Entry 7WD7 (electron microscopy, 3.50 A resolution); this record covers chains B and c of the 9 polymer chains in the assembly.

[Chain B]
Name: Spike glycoprotein
From: Severe acute respiratory syndrome coronavirus 2
UniProtKB: P0DTC2 (SPIKE_SARS2); residue numbers follow UniProt; this construct covers 1-241, 245-1206
Sequence (1258 residues; numbered 1 to 1261; 3 numbers in that range are skipped by the numbering (no residue carries them; nothing is unmodelled there); the number before each row is that of its first residue):
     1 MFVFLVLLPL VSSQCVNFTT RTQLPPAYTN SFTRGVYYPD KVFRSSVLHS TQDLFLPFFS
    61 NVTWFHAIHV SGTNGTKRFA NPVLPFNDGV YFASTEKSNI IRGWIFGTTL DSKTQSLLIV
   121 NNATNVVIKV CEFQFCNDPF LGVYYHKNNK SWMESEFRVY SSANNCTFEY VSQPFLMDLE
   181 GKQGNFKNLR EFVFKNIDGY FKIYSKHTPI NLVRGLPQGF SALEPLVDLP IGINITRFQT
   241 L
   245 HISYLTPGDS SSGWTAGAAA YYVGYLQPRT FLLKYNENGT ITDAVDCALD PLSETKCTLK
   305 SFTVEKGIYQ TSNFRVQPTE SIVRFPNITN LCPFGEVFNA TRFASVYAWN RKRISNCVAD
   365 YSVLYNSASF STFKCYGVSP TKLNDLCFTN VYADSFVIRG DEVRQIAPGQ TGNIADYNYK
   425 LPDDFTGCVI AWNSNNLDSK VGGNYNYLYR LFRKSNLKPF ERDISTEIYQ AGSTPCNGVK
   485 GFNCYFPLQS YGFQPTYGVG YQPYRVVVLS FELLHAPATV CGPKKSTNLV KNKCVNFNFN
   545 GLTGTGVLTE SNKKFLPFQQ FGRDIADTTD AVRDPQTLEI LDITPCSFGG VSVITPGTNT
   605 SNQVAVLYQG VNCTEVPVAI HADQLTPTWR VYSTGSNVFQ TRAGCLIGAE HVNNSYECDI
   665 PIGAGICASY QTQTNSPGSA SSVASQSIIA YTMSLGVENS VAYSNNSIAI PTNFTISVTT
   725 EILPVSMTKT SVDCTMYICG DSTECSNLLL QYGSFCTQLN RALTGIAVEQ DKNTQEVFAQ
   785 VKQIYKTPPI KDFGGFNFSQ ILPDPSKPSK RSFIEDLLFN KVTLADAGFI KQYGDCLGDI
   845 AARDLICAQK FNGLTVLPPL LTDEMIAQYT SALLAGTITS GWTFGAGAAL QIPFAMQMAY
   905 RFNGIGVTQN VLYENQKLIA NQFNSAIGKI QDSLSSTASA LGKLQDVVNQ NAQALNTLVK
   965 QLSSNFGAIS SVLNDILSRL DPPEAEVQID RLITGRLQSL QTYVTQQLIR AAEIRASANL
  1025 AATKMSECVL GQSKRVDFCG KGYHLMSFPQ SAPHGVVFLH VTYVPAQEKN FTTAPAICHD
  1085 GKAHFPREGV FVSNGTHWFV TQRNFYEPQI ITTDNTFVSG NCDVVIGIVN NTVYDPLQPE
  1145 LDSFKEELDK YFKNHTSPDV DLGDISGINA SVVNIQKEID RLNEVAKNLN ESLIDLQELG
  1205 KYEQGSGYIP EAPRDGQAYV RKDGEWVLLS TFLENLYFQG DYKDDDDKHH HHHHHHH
Not modelled in the structure: 1-13, 70-76, 248-254, 621-640, 677-688, 828-847, 1162-1261
Disulfides: Cys131-Cys166, Cys291-Cys301, Cys336-Cys361, Cys379-Cys432, Cys480-Cys488, Cys538-Cys590, Cys617-Cys649, Cys662-Cys671, Cys738-Cys760, Cys743-Cys749, Cys1032-Cys1043, Cys1082-Cys1126
Sequence notes: variant Phe18 (Leu in P0DTC2), Ala80 (Asp in P0DTC2), Gly215 (Asp in P0DTC2), Ile246 (Arg in P0DTC2), Asn417 (Lys in P0DTC2), Lys484 (Glu in P0DTC2), Tyr501 (Asn in P0DTC2), Gly614 (Asp in P0DTC2), Gly682 (Arg in P0DTC2), Ser683 (Arg in P0DTC2), Ser685 (Arg in P0DTC2), Val701 (Ala in P0DTC2), Pro986 (Lys in P0DTC2), Pro987 (Val in P0DTC2); expression tag (1207-1261)
Curated features (UniProtKB/Swiss-Prot):
  - region: Asn280 to Cys301 (Putative superantigen), Arg403 to Asp405 (Integrin-binding motif), Asn448 to Phe456 (Immunodominant HLA epitope recognized by the CD8+), Pro681, Ala684 (Putative superantigen), Ser816 to Tyr837 (Fusion peptide 1), Lys835 to Phe855 (Fusion peptide 2), Asp1163 to Glu1202 (Heptad repeat 2)
  - site: Arg815, Ser816 (Cleavage)
  - glycosylation: Asn17 (N-linked (GlcNAc...) (complex) asparagine), Asn61 (N-linked (GlcNAc...) (hybrid) asparagine), Asn74 (N-linked (GlcNAc...) (complex) asparagine), Asn122 (N-linked (GlcNAc...) (hybrid) asparagine), Asn149 (N-linked (GlcNAc...) (complex) asparagine), Asn165 (N-linked (GlcNAc...) (complex) asparagine), Asn234 (N-linked (GlcNAc...) (high mannose) asparagine), Asn282 (N-linked (GlcNAc...) (complex) asparagine), Thr323 (O-linked (GalNAc) threonine), Ser325 (O-linked (HexNAc...) serine), Asn331 (N-linked (GlcNAc...) (complex) asparagine), Asn343 (N-linked (GlcNAc...) (complex) asparagine), Asn603 (N-linked (GlcNAc...) (hybrid) asparagine), Asn616 (N-linked (GlcNAc...) (complex) asparagine), Asn657 (N-linked (GlcNAc...) (complex) asparagine), Thr676 (O-linked (GlcNAc...) threonine), Thr678 (O-linked (GlcNAc...) threonine), Asn709 (N-linked (GlcNAc...) (high mannose) asparagine), Asn717 (N-linked (GlcNAc...) (hybrid) asparagine), Asn801 (N-linked (GlcNAc...) (hybrid) asparagine) and 6 more in UniProt
  - natural variant: Leu5 (L5F: In strain: Iota/B.1.526), Ser13 (S13I: In strain: Epsilon/B.1.427/B.1.429), Phe18 (L18F: In strain: Beta/B.1.351, Gamma/P.1 and 1 more; this construct carries the variant), Thr19 (T19I: In strain: Omicron/BQ.1.1, Omicron/XBB.1.5 and 1 more; T19R: In strain: Delta/B.1.617.2, Omicron/BA.2 and 4 more), Thr20 (T20N: In strain: Gamma/P.1), Leu24 to Ala27 (sequence variant, change not given here; In strain: Omicron/BA.2, Omicron/BA.2.12.1 and 6 more), Pro26 (P26S: In strain: Gamma/P.1), Gln52 (Q52H: In strain: Omicron/EG.5.1), Ala67 (A67V: In strain: Eta/B.1.525, Omicron/BA.1), His69 to Val70 (deletion: In strain: Alpha/B.1.1.7, Eta/B.1.525 and 5 more), Gly75 (G75V: In strain: Lambda/C.37), Thr76 (T76I: In strain: Lambda/C.37), 81 further natural variant entries in UniProt
  - mutagenesis: His69 to Val70 (Increased incorporation of cleaved spike into virions), Asn121 (N121Q: Partial loss of biliverdin affinity), Arg190 (R190K: Partial loss of biliverdin affinity), Asn234 (N234Q: Increased resistance to neutralizing antibodies), Asn331 (N331Q: Reduced viral infectivity), Asn343 (N343Q: Reduced viral infectivity), Leu452 (L452R: Increased resistance to neutralizing antibodies. Decreases HLA binding to NF9 epitope. Increased binding affinity to human ACE2), Tyr453 (Y453F: Decreased HLA binding to NF9 epitope. Increased binding affinity to human ACE2), Ala475 (A475V: Increased resistance to neutralizing antibodies), Val483 (V483A: Increased resistance to neutralizing antibodies), Phe490 (F490L: Increased resistance to neutralizing antibodies and human covalescent sera neutralization), Gln493 (Q493N: Reduced host ACE2-binding affinity in vitro; Q493Y: Reduced host ACE2-binding affinity in vitro), 9 further mutagenesis entries in UniProt

[Chain c]
Name: Heavy chain of S5D2 Fab
From: Mus musculus
Notes: antibody fragment or engineered binder
Sequence (214 residues; each row starts with the number of its first residue):
     1 EVQLQQSGPE LVKPGASVKI SCKTSGYTFT EYTMYWVKQS HGQSLEWIGG INPNIDDTTY
    61 NQNFKDKATL TVDKSSSTAY MEFRSLTFDD SAVYYCARDD KASFAFWGQG TLVTVSAAKT
   121 TPPSVYPLAP GSAAQTNSMV TLGCLVKGYF PEPVTVTWNS GSLSSGVHTF PAVLQSDLYT
   181 LSSSVTVPSS TWPSETVTCN VAHPASSTKV DKKI
Disulfides: Cys22-Cys96, Cys144-Cys199

[How chain B and chain c interact]
Contacting residue pairs - 5 pairs, chain B then chain c:
  Phe456(B) with Asn54(c)
  Ser477(B) with Ala102(c)
  Phe486(B) with Tyr35(c); Asp57(c); Thr59(c)
Other interface residues (no listed pair), chain B (4 interface residues in all): Asn487
Other interface residues (no listed pair), chain c (8 interface residues in all): Gly50, Ile51, Asn52

[Overview]
The interface between chain B and chain c involves 4 residues on one side and 8 on the other. UniProt lists 21
mutagenesis sites on chain B.
Here chain B is Spike glycoprotein (Severe acute respiratory syndrome coronavirus 2) and chain c is Heavy
chain of S5D2 Fab (Mus musculus). Entry 7WD7 (SARS-CoV-2 Beta spike in complex with three S5D2 Fabs) was
determined by electron microscopy together with 7WCR, 7WCZ, 7WD0, 7WD8, 7WD9 and 7WDF from the same study.
